Entry 6BQU (X-ray diffraction, 2.50 A resolution); this record covers chains B and A of the 4 polymer chains in the assembly.

== Chain B (and A) ==
Protein: Glucocorticoid receptor
From: Homo sapiens
Notes: chain A of this document is another copy of the same molecule, construct and numbering; everything in this record applies to it too
Reference sequence: P04150 (GCR_HUMAN); residue numbers follow UniProt; this construct covers 421-490
Amino-acid sequence (72 residues; numbered 419 to 490; the number before each row is that of its first residue):
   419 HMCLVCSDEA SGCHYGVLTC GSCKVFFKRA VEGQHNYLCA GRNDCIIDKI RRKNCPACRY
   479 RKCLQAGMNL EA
Construct notes: expression tag (419-420)
Ion coordination: Zn2+ site 1: Cys-421, Cys-424, Cys-438, Cys-441; Zn2+ site 2: Cys-457, Cys-463, Cys-473, Cys-476

== How chain B and chain A interact ==
Contacting residue pairs (18):
  Asn-454(B) / Ile-468(A)
  Leu-456(B) / Arg-469(A)
  Leu-456(B) / Asn-472(A)  hydrogen bond (backbone-side chain)
  Cys-457(B) / Arg-469(A)
  Ala-458(B) / Cys-463(A)
  Ala-458(B) / Ile-464(A)  hydrogen bond (backbone-backbone)
  Ala-458(B) / Arg-469(A)
  Ala-458(B) / Asn-472(A)
  Arg-460(B) / Arg-460(A)
  Arg-460(B) / Asp-462(A)  salt bridge
  Cys-463(B) / Ala-458(A)
  Ile-464(B) / Ala-458(A)  hydrogen bond (backbone-backbone)
  Arg-469(B) / Leu-456(A)
  Arg-469(B) / Cys-457(A)  hydrogen bond (side chain-backbone)
  Arg-469(B) / Ala-458(A)
  Asn-472(B) / Leu-456(A)  hydrogen bond (side chain-backbone)
  Asn-472(B) / Ala-458(A)
  Asn-472(B) / Asn-472(A)
Interface residues without a listed pair, chain A (11 interface residues in all): Cys-473

== Summary ==
The interface between chain B and chain A involves 9 residues on one side and 11 on the other, with 5 hydrogen
bonds and 1 salt bridge. Among the polar pairs are Arg-460(B)/Asp-462(A), Leu-456(B)/Asn-472(A) and
Arg-469(B)/Cys-457(A).
Both chains are Glucocorticoid receptor (Homo sapiens). Entry 6BQU (Human GR (418-507) in complex with
monomeric DNA binding site) was determined by X-ray diffraction.
